PDB entry 6Y4Z | X-ray diffraction, 1.90 A resolution | chain A

== Chain A ==
Molecule: Thioredoxin 1, ADP-ribose glycohydrolase MACROD2
From: Escherichia coli (strain K12)
Notes: EC 3.5.1.-, 3.2.2.-
UniProt: chimeric construct of P0AA25, A1Z1Q3: residues -112 to -4 from P0AA25 (THIO_ECOLI) positions 1-109 (UniProt number = residue number + 113); residues 7-243 from A1Z1Q3 positions 7-243 (same numbers)
Chain sequence (366 residues; each row starts with the number of its first residue; numbers below 1 keep their minus sign (Met-122 is residue -122)):
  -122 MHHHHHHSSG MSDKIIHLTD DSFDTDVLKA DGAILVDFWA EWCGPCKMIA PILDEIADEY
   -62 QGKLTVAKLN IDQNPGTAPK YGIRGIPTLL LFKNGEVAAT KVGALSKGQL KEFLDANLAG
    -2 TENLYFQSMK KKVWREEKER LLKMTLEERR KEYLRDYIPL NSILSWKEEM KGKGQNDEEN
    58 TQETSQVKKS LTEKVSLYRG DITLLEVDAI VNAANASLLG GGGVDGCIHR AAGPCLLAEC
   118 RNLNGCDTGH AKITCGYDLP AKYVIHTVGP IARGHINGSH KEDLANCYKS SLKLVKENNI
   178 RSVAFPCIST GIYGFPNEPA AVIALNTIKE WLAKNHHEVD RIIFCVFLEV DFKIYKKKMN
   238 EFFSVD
Disordered / not traced: -122 to 5, 51-66, 243
Construct notes: initiating methionine (-122); expression tag (-121 to -113); linker (-3 to 6)
UniProt features mapped onto this chain:
  - active site (Nucleophile): Cys-80, Cys-77
  - site: Asp-86 (Deprotonates C-terminal active site Cys), Gly-79 (Contributes to redox potential value), Pro-78 (Contributes to redox potential value)
  - modified residue: Lys-43 (N6-acetyllysine)
  - binding site (substrate): Gly77 to Ile79, Ala90 to Asn92, Gly97 to Asp102, Ile185 to Gly191, Phe224
  - cross-link: Lys170 (Glycyl lysine isopeptide (Lys-Gly) (interchain with G-Cter in ubiquitin))
What the authors report for this chain:
  - conformationally variable residues (order/disorder transition): Lys48 to Lys66

== Overview ==
UniProt lists active-site residues Cys-80 and Cys-77 and 20 substrate-binding residues. From the paper:
conformational variability at Lys48.
Chain A is Thioredoxin 1, ADP-ribose glycohydrolase MACROD2 (Escherichia coli (strain K12)); the structure,
The crystal structure of human MACROD2 in space group P43212, was determined by X-ray diffraction together
with 6Y4Y and 6Y73 from the same study.
